2ZFJ - chain A; structure by X-ray diffraction, 3.20 A resolution.

[Chain A]
Protein: Kinesin-like protein KIF1A, Kinesin heavy chain isoform 5C
From: Mus musculus
Notes: fragment: KIF1A (residues 1-355), KIF5C (residues 329-334)
UniProtKB: chimeric construct of P33173, P28738: residues 1-355 from P33173 (KIF1A_MOUSE) positions 1-355 (same numbers); residues 356-361 from P28738 positions 329-334 (UniProt number = residue number - 27)
Amino-acid sequence (366 residues; each row starts with the number of its first residue):
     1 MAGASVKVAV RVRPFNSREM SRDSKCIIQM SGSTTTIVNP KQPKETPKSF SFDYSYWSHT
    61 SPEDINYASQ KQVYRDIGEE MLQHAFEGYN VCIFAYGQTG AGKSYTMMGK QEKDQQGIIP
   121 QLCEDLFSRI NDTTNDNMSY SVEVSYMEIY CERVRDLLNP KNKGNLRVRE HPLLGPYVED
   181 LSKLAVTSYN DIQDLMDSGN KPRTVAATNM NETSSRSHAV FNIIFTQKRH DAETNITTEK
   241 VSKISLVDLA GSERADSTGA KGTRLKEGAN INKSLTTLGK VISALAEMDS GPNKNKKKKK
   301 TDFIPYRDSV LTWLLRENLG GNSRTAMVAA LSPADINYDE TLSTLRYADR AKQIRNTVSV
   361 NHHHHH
Disordered / not traced: 1-4, 163-164, 204-211, 254-265, 287-303, 353-366
Construct notes: expression tag (362-366)
Ligand contacts: ADP (adenosine-5'-diphosphate): R11, R13, P14, S58, Y67, Q98, T99, G100, A101, G102, K103, S104, Y105, K110, S215, D248

[In short]
Bound to chain A: ADP.
Chain A is Kinesin-like protein KIF1A, Kinesin heavy chain isoform 5C (Mus musculus); the structure, Crystal
Structure of the Kif1A Motor Domain during Mg release: Mg-releasing Transition-1, was determined by X-ray
diffraction (same publication as 2ZFI, 2ZFK, 2ZFL and 2ZFM).
